Entry 6UZP (X-ray diffraction, 2.08 A resolution); this record covers chains A and C of the 3 polymer chains in the assembly.

Chain A:
Molecule: MHC class I antigen
From: Homo sapiens
UniProtKB: A0MSS3 (A0MSS3_HUMAN); residues 1-276 here correspond to UniProt positions 15-290 (UniProt number = residue number + 14)
Sequence (276 residues; row label = number of the first residue in the row):
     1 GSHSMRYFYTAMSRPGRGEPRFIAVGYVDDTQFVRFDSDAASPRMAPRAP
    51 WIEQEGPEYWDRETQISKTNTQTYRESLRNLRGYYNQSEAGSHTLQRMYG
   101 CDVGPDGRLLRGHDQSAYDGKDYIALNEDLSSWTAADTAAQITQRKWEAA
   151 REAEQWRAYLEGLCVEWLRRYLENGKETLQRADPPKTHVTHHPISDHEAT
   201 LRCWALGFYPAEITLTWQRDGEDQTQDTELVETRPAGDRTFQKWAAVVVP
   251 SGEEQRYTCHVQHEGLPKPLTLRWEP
Cystine bridges: Cys101-Cys164, Cys203-Cys259

Chain C:
Molecule: Synthetic peptide HIS-LEU-ALA-SER-SER-GLY-HIS-SER-LEU
Sequence (9 residues; row label = number of the first residue in the row):
     1 HLASSGHSL

Chain A / chain C interface:
Pairs across the interface (44; chain A residue first):
  Met5(A) - His1(C)
  Tyr7(A) - His1(C)  hydrogen bond (side chain-backbone)
  Tyr7(A) - Leu2(C)  hydrophobic
  Tyr9(A) - Leu2(C)
  Met45(A) - Leu2(C)  hydrophobic
  Arg62(A) - His1(C)  hydrogen bond
  Arg62(A) - Leu2(C)  hydrogen bond (side chain-backbone)
  Arg62(A) - Ser4(C)
  Glu63(A) - His1(C)
  Glu63(A) - Leu2(C)  hydrogen bond (side chain-backbone)
  Ile66(A) - Leu2(C)  hydrophobic
  Ile66(A) - Ala3(C)
  Ile66(A) - Ser5(C)
  Ser67(A) - Leu2(C)
  Thr69(A) - Ser5(C)
  Asn70(A) - Ser5(C)  hydrogen bond
  Thr73(A) - Gly6(C)
  Thr73(A) - Ser8(C)
  Glu76(A) - Ser8(C)  hydrogen bond
  Ser77(A) - Ser8(C)
  Ser77(A) - Leu9(C)  hydrogen bond (side chain-backbone)
  Asn80(A) - Ser8(C)
  Asn80(A) - Leu9(C)  hydrogen bond (side chain-backbone)
  Tyr84(A) - Leu9(C)  hydrogen bond (side chain-backbone)
  Leu95(A) - Leu9(C)  hydrophobic
  Tyr99(A) - Leu2(C)
  Tyr99(A) - Ala3(C)  hydrogen bond (side chain-backbone)
  Tyr123(A) - Leu9(C)  hydrophobic
  Thr143(A) - Leu9(C)  hydrogen bond (side chain-backbone)
  Lys146(A) - His7(C)
  Lys146(A) - Ser8(C)  hydrogen bond
  Lys146(A) - Leu9(C)  hydrogen bond (side chain-backbone)
  Trp147(A) - His7(C)
  Trp147(A) - Ser8(C)  hydrogen bond (side chain-backbone)
  Trp147(A) - Leu9(C)  hydrophobic
  Ala150(A) - His7(C)
  Glu152(A) - Gly6(C)
  Glu152(A) - His7(C)  salt bridge
  Trp156(A) - Ala3(C)  hydrophobic
  Tyr159(A) - His1(C)  hydrogen bond (side chain-backbone)
  Tyr159(A) - Leu2(C)
  Tyr159(A) - Ala3(C)
  Trp167(A) - His1(C)
  Tyr171(A) - His1(C)  hydrogen bond (side chain-backbone)
Also at the interface, not in a pair above, chain A (32 interface residues in all): Tyr59, Leu81, Arg97, Ser116, Leu163

Overview:
32 residues of chain A and 9 residues of chain C are in contact, with 16 hydrogen bonds and 1 salt bridge.
Among the polar pairs are Glu152(A)-His7(C), Tyr7(A)-His1(C) and Arg62(A)-His1(C).
Here chain A is MHC class I antigen (Homo sapiens) and chain C is Synthetic peptide
HIS-LEU-ALA-SER-SER-GLY-HIS-SER-LEU. Entry 6UZP (HLA-B*15:01 complexed with a synthetic peptide) was
determined by X-ray diffraction.
